8HVR - chains C and P of the 13 polymer chains in the assembly; structure by electron microscopy, 3.35 A resolution.

Chain C:
Name: DNA-directed RNA polymerase subunit beta
Source organism: Streptomyces coelicolor A3(2)
Notes: EC 2.7.7.6
UniProtKB: Q9L0L0 (RPOB_STRCO); residue numbers follow UniProt; this construct covers 1-1161
Chain sequence (1161 residues; row label = number of the first residue in the row):
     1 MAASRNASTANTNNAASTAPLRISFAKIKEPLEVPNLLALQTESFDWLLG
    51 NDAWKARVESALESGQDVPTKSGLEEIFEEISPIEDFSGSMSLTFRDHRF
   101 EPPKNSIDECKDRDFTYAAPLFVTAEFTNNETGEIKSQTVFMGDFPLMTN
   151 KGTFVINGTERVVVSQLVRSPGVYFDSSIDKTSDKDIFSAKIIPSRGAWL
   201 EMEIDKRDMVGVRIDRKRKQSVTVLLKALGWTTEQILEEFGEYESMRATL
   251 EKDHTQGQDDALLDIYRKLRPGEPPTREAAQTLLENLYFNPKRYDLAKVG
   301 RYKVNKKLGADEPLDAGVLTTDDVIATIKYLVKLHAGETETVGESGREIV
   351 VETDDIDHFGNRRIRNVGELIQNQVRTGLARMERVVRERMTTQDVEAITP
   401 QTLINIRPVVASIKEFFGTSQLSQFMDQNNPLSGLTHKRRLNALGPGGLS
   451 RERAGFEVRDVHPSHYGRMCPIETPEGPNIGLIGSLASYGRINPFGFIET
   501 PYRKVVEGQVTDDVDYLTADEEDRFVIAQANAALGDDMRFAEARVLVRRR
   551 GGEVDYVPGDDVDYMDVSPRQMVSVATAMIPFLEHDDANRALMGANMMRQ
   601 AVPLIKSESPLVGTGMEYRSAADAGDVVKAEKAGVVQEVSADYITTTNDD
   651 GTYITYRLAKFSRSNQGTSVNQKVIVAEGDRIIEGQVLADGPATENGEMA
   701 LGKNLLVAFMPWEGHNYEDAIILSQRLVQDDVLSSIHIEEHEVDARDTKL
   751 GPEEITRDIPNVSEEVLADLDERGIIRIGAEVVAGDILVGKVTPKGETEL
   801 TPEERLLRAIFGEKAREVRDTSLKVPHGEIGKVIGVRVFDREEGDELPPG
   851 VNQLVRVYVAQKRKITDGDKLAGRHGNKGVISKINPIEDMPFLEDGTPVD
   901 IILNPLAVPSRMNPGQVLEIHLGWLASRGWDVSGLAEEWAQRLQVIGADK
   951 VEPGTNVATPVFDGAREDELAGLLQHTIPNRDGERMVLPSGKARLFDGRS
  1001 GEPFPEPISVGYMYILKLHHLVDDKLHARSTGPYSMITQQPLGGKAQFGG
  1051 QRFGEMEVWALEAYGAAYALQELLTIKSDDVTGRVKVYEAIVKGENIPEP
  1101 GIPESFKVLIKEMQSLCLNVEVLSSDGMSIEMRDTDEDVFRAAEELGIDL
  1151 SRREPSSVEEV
Unresolved in the structure: 1-15, 1130-1161

Chain P:
Molecule: 65-nt DNA strand
Sequence (65 nucleotides; numbered 1 to 65; the number before each row is that of its first residue):
     1 TGCGACGGTCTGACGCTCTACACAGTGCCAGGGGGAGATAAACGAACGCT
    51 GAACGCTCCGGCTAC
Unresolved in the structure: 62-65

Interface between chain C and chain P:
Pairs across the interface (29; chain C residue first):
  Thr-182(C) / DA5(P)  phosphate contact
  Lys-219(C) / DG7(P)  phosphate contact
  Arg-381(C) / DG25(P)  base contact
  Arg-384(C) / DG25(P)  base contact
  Glu-388(C) / DT26(P)  base contact
  Arg-407(C) / DG25(P)  phosphate contact
  Pro-408(C) / DG25(P)  sugar contact
  Ala-411(C) / DA24(P)  sugar contact
  Ala-411(C) / DG25(P)  phosphate contact
  Lys-414(C) / DA24(P)  base contact
  Glu-415(C) / DA24(P)  base contact
  Thr-419(C) / DA22(P)  base contact
  Thr-419(C) / DC23(P)  base contact
  Thr-419(C) / DA24(P)  base contact
  Asp-1024(C) / DC18(P)  phosphate contact
  Lys-1025(C) / DC18(P)  hydrogen bond to the base
  His-1027(C) / DC18(P)  phosphate contact
  Gly-1043(C) / DA20(P)  base contact
  Gly-1044(C) / DC18(P)  phosphate contact
  Gly-1044(C) / DA20(P)  base contact
  Lys-1045(C) / DC18(P)  hydrogen bond to the phosphate
  Lys-1045(C) / DA20(P)  base contact
  Ala-1046(C) / DA20(P)  base contact
  Gln-1047(C) / DA20(P)  hydrogen bond to the base
  Gln-1051(C) / DT17(P)  sugar contact
  Arg-1052(C) / DC16(P)  salt bridge to the phosphate
  Arg-1052(C) / DT17(P)  phosphate contact
  Gly-1054(C) / DC16(P)  phosphate contact
  Met-1056(C) / DG15(P)  sugar contact
Also at the interface, not in a pair above, chain C (26 interface residues in all): Val-385, Asn-405, Gly-1050
Also at the interface, not in a pair above, chain P (13 interface residues in all): DT19

In short:
26 residues of chain C and 13 residues of chain P are in contact; the contacts include 3 hydrogen bonds and 1
salt bridge. Polar contacts include Lys-1025(C)/DC18(P), Gln-1047(C)/DA20(P) and Lys-1045(C)/DC18(P).
Here chain C is DNA-directed RNA polymerase subunit beta (Streptomyces coelicolor A3(2)) and chain P is a
65-nt DNA strand. Entry 8HVR (Cryo-EM structure of AfsR-dependent transcription activation complex with afsS
promoter) was determined by electron microscopy together with 8JKE from the same study.
